6L54 - chains A and C of the 3 polymer chains in the assembly; structure by electron microscopy, 3.43 A resolution.

Chain A:
Name: Serine/threonine-protein kinase SMG1
Organism: Homo sapiens
Notes: EC 2.7.11.1
UniProt: Q96Q15 (SMG1_HUMAN); numbering as in UniProt (aligned over 1-3661)
Sequence (3661 residues; row label = number of the first residue in the row):
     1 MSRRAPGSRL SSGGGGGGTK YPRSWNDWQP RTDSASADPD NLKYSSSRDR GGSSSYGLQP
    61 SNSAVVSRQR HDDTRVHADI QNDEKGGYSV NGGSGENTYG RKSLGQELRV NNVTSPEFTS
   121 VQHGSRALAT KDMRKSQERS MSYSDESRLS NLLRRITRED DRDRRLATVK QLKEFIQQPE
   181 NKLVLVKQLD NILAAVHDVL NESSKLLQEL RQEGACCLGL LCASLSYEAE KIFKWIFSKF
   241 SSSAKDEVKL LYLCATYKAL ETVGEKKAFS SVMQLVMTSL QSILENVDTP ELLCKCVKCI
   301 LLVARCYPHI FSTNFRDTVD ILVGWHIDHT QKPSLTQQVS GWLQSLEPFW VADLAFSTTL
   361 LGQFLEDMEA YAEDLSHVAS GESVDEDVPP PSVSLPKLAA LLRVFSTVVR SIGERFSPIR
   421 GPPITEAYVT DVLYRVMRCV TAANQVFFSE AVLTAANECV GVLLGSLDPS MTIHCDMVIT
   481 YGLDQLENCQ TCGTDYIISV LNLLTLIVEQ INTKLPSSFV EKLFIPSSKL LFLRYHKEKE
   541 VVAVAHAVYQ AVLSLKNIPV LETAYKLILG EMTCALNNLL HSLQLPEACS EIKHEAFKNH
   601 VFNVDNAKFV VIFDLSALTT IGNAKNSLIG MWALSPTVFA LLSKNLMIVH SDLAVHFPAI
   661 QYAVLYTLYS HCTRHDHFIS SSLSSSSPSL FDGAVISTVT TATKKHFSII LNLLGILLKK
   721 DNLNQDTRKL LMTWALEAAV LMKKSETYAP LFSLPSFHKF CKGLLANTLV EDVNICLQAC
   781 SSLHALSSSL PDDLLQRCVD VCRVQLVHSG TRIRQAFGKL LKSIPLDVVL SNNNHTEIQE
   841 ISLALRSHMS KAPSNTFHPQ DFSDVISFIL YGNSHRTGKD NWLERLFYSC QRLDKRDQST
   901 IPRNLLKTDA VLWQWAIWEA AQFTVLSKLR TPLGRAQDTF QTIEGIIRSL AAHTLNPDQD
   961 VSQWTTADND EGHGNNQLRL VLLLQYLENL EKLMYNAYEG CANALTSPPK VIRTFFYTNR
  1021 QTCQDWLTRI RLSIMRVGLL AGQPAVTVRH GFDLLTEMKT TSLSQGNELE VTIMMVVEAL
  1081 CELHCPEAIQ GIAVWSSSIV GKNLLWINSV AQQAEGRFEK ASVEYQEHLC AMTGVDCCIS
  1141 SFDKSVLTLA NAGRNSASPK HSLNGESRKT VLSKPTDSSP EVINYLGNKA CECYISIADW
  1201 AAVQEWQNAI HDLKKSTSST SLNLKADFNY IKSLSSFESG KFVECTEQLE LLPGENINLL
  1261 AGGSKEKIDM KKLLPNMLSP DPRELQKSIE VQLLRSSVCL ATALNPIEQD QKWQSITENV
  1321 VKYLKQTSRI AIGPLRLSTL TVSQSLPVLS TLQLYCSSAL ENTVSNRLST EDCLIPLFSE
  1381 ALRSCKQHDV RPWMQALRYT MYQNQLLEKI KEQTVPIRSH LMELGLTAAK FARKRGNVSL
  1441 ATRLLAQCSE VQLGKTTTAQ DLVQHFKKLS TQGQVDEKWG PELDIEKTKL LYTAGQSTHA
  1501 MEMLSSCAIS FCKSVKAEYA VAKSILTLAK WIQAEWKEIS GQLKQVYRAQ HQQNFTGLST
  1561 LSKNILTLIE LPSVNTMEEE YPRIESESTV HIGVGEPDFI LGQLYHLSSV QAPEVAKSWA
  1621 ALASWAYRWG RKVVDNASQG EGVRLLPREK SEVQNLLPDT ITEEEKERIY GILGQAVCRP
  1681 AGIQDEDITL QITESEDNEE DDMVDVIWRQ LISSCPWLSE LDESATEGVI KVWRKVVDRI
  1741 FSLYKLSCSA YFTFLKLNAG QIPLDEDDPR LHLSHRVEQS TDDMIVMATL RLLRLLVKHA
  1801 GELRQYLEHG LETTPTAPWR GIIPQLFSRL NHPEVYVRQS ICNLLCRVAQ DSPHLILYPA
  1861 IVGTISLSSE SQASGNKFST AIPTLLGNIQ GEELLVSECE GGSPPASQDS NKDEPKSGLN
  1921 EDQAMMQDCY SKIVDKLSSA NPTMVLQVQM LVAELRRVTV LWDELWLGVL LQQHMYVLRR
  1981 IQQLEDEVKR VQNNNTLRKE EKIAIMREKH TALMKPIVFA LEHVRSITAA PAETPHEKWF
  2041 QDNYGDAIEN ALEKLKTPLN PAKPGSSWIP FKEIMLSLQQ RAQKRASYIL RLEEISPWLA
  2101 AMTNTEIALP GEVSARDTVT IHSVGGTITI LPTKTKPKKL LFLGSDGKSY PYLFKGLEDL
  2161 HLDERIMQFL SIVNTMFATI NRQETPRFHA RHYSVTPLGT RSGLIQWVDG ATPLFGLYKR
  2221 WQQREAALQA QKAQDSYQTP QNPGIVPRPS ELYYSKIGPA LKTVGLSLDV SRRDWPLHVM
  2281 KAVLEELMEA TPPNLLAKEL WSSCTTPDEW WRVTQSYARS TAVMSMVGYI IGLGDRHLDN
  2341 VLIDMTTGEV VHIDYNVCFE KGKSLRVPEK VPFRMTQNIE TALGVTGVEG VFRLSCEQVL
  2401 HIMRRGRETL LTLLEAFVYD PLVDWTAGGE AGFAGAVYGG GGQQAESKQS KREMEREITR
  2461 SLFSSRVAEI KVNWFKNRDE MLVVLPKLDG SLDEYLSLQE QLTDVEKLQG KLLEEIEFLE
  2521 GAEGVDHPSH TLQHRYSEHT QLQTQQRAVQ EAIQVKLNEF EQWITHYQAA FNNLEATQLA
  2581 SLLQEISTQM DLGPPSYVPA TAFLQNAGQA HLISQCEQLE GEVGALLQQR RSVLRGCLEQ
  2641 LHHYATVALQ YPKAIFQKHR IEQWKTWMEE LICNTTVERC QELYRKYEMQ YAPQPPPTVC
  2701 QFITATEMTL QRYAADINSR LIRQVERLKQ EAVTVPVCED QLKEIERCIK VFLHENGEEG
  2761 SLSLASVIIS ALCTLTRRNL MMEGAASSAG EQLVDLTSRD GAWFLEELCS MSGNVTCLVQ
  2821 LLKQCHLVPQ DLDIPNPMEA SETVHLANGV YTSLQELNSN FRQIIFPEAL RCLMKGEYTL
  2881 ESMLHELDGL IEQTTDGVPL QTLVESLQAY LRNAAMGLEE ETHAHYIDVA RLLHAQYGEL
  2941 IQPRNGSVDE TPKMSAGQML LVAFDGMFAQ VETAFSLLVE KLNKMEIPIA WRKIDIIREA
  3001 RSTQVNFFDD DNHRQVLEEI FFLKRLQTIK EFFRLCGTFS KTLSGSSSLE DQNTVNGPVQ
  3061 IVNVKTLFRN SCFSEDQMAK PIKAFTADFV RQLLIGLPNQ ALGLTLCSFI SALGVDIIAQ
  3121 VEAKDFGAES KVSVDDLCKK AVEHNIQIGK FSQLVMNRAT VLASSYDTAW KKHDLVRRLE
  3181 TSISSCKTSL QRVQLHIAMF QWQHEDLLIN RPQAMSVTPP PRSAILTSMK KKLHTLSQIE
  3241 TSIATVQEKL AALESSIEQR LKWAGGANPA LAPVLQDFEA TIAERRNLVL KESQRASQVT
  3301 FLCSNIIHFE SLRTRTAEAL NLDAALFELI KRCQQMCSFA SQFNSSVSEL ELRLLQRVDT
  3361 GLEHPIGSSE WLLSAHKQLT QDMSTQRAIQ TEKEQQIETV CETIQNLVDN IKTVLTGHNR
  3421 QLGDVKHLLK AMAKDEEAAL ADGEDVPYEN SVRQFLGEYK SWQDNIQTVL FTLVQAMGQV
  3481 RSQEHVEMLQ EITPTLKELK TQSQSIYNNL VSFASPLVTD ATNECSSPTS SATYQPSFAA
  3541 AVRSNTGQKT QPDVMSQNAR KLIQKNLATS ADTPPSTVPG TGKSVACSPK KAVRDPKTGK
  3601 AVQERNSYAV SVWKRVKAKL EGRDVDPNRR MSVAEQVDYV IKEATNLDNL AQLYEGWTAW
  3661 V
Not modelled in the structure: 1-35, 45-60, 75-76, 514-540, 583-595, 678-711, 754-760, 775-800, 950-969, 1003-1008, 1055-1068, 1142-1183, 1216-1280, 1371-1395, 1429-1450, 1540-1581, 1613-1615, 1678-1699, 1716-1725, 1761-1783, 1867-1925, 1992-2007, 2031-2036, 2060-2066, 2114-2118, 2146-2148, 2233-2244, 2261-2271, 2429-3605
UniProt features mapped onto this chain:
  - region: Ile2130 to Lys2136 (G-loop), Gly2332 to Asn2340 (Catalytic loop), His2352 to Thr2376 (Activation loop)
  - modified residue: Lys173 (N6-acetyllysine), Thr3550 (Phosphothreonine), Ser3556 (Phosphoserine), Ser3570 (Phosphoserine), Thr3573 (Phosphothreonine), Thr3577 (Phosphothreonine)
  - natural variant: Ser2171 (S2171C: In a breast pleomorphic lobular carcinoma sample), Ile3239 (I3239T: In a breast infiltrating ductal carcinoma sample), Lys3583 (K3583Q: In a breast infiltrating ductal carcinoma sample)
  - mutagenesis: Asp2335 (D2335A: Loss of function)

Chain C:
Name: Protein SMG9
Organism: Homo sapiens
UniProt: Q9H0W8 (SMG9_HUMAN); residues 1-520 here = UniProt positions 1-520
Sequence (520 residues; numbered 1 to 520; the number before each row is that of its first residue):
     1 MSESGHSQPG LYGIERRRRW KEPGSGGPQN LSGPGGRERD YIAPWERERR DASEETSTSV
    61 MQKTPIILSK PPAERSKQPP PPTAPAAPPA PAPLEKPIVL MKPREEGKGP VAVTGASTPE
   121 GTAPPPPAAP APPKGEKEGQ RPTQPVYQIQ NRGMGTAAPA AMDPVVGQAK LLPPERMKHS
   181 IKLVDDQMNW CDSAIEYLLD QTDVLVVGVL GLQGTGKSMV MSLLSANTPE EDQRTYVFRA
   241 QSAEMKERGG NQTSGIDFFI TQERIVFLDT QPILSPSILD HLINNDRKLP PEYNLPHTYV
   301 EMQSLQIAAF LFTVCHVVIV VQDWFTDLSL YRFLQTAEMV KPSTPSPSHE SSSSSGSDEG
   361 TEYYPHLVFL QNKARREDFC PRKLRQMHLM IDQLMAHSHL RYKGTLSMLQ CNVFPGLPPD
   421 FLDSEVNLFL VPFMDSEAES ENPPRAGPGS SPLFSLLPGY RGHPSFQSLV SKLRSQVMSM
   481 ARPQLSHTIL TEKNWFHYAA RIWDGVRKSS ALAEYSRLLA
Not modelled in the structure: 1-168, 286-290, 346-360, 429-451, 520
UniProt features mapped onto this chain:
  - modified residue: Ser2 (N-acetylserine), Ser4 (Phosphoserine), Ser7 (Phosphoserine), Ser32 (Phosphoserine), Ser53 (Phosphoserine), Ser451 (Phosphoserine)
  - natural variant: Val184 (V184A: In NEDITPO; uncertain significance)
Bound ions: Mg2+: Ser218, Thr253 (together with GTP)
Residues lining bound ligands: GTP (guanosine-5'-triphosphate): Leu212, Gln213, Gly214, Thr215, Gly216, Lys217, Ser218, Met219, Gln233, Arg239, Ala240, Gln241, Ser242, Met245, Asn251, Gln252, Thr253, Pro272, Asn372, Lys373, Asn427, Leu428, Phe466
Reported in the primary citation:
  - Mg2+ coordination: Ser218, Thr253
  - binding site for GTP: Met219, Asn372, Lys373, Leu428, Phe466
  - mutagenesis - M390R/Y515R: decreased binding to Protein SMG8 (citing earlier work)
  - mutagenesis - S218A, S218E, S218N, D269A: decreased binding to Protein SMG8

How chain A and chain C interact:
Residue-residue contacts (66; chain A residue first):
  Cys489(A) - Pro381(C)
  Cys489(A) - Asn412(C)  hydrogen bond (backbone-side chain)
  Cys489(A) - Phe414(C)
  Gln490(A) - Pro381(C)
  Gln490(A) - Phe414(C)
  Gln490(A) - Leu417(C)
  Cys492(A) - Tyr460(C)  hydrogen bond (backbone-side chain)
  Tyr496(A) - Pro458(C)  hydrogen bond (side chain-backbone)
  Tyr496(A) - Tyr460(C)  hydrophobic
  Leu503(A) - Phe454(C)  hydrophobic
  Leu503(A) - Leu457(C)  hydrophobic
  Leu504(A) - Phe454(C)  hydrophobic
  Ile507(A) - Phe454(C)  hydrophobic
  Val560(A) - Val413(C)
  Glu562(A) - Tyr460(C)
  Glu562(A) - Gly462(C)
  Glu562(A) - His463(C)  hydrogen bond (side chain-backbone)
  Glu562(A) - Pro464(C)
  Thr563(A) - Gln410(C)  hydrogen bond
  Thr563(A) - Arg461(C)
  Ala564(A) - Tyr460(C)  hydrophobic
  Tyr565(A) - Tyr460(C)
  Leu567(A) - Arg461(C)
  Glu571(A) - Leu453(C)
  Glu571(A) - Leu457(C)
  Cys574(A) - Leu453(C)
  Ala575(A) - Leu453(C)  hydrophobic
  Asn578(A) - Leu453(C)
  Met732(A) - Asp203(C)
  Met732(A) - Arg482(C)
  Trp734(A) - Gln201(C)
  Trp734(A) - Asp203(C)
  Trp734(A) - Glu263(C)
  Trp734(A) - Arg482(C)
  Leu736(A) - Leu199(C)  hydrophobic
  Leu736(A) - Gln201(C)
  Leu736(A) - Arg264(C)
  Ala739(A) - Leu172(C)
  Met742(A) - Leu172(C)  hydrophobic
  Lys743(A) - Leu172(C)
  Thr747(A) - Ala169(C)
  Leu751(A) - Leu172(C)
  Leu751(A) - Pro174(C)  hydrophobic
  Leu751(A) - Arg176(C)
  Phe752(A) - Gln262(C)
  Ser753(A) - Arg176(C)
  Ser753(A) - Gln262(C)  hydrogen bond (backbone-side chain)
  Leu765(A) - Glu263(C)
  Leu765(A) - Arg474(C)
  Leu765(A) - Met478(C)
  Thr768(A) - Ser475(C)
  Thr768(A) - Met478(C)
  Thr768(A) - Ser479(C)  hydrogen bond (backbone-side chain)
  Leu769(A) - Glu263(C)
  Leu769(A) - Ile265(C)  hydrophobic
  Leu769(A) - Met478(C)
  Glu771(A) - Ser479(C)  hydrogen bond
  Asp772(A) - Ser479(C)
  Asp772(A) - Met480(C)
  Asp772(A) - Ala481(C)  hydrogen bond (side chain-backbone)
  Asp772(A) - Arg482(C)  salt bridge
  Val773(A) - Ser479(C)  hydrogen bond (backbone-backbone)
  Asn774(A) - Ser479(C)
  Asn774(A) - Ala481(C)
  Leu830(A) - Leu171(C)
  Leu830(A) - Leu172(C)
Also at the interface, not in a pair above, chain A (43 interface residues in all): Asn444, Gly493, Val500, Ile568, Ala735, Glu746, Lys762, Val770
Also at the interface, not in a pair above, chain C (40 interface residues in all): Phe379, Arg382, Thr405, Leu456, Gly459, Glu492
The authors on this interface:
  - interface residues, chain C: Phe454(C), Leu457(C), Tyr460(C)

Summary:
Chain A and chain C form an interface of 43 and 40 residues respectively; the contacts include 10 hydrogen
bonds and 1 salt bridge. Among the polar pairs are Asp772(A)-Arg482(C), Cys489(A)-Asn412(C) and
Cys492(A)-Tyr460(C). From the paper: a binding site for GTP at Met219(C), Asn372(C) and Lys373(C) among
others; M390R/Y515R, S218A and S218E of chain C, among others, reduce binding to Protein SMG8; 5 substitutions
were tested in all.
Chain A is Serine/threonine-protein kinase SMG1 and chain C is Protein SMG9, both from Homo sapiens; the
structure, Structure of SMG189, was determined by electron microscopy together with 6L53 from the same study.
